8UZ2 - chains C and G of the 9 polymer chains in the assembly; structure by electron microscopy, 3.18 A resolution.

Chain C (and G):
Molecule: Biotin carboxylase
From: Escherichia coli
Notes: EC 6.3.4.14; chain G of this document is another copy of the same molecule, construct and numbering; everything in this record applies to it too
UniProtKB: P24182 (ACCC_ECOLI); residue numbers follow UniProt; this construct covers 1-446
Amino-acid sequence (446 residues; row label = number of the first residue in the row):
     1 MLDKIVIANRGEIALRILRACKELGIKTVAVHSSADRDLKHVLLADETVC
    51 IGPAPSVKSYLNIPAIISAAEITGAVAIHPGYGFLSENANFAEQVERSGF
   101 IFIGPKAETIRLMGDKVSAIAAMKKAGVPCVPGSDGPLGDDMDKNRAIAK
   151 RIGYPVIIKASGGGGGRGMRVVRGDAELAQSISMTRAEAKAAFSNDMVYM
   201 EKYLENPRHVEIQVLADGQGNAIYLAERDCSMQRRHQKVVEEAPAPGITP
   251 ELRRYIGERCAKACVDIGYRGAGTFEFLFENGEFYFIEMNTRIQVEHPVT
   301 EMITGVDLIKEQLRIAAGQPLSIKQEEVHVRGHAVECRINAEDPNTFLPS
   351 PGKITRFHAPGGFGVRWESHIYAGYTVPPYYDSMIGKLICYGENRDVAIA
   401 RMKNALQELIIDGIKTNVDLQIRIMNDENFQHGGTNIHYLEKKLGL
Curated features (UniProtKB/Swiss-Prot):
  - active site: Arg292
  - binding site (ATP): Lys116, Lys159, Gly165, Gly166, Glu201 to Leu204, His209, His236, Glu276, Glu288
  - binding site (hydrogencarbonate): Lys238, Arg292, Val295, Arg338
  - binding site (Mg(2+)): Glu276, Glu288, Asn290
  - binding site (Mn(2+)): Glu276, Glu288, Asn290
  - binding site (biotin): Arg338
Metal / ion sites: Mg2+: Glu276, Glu288 (together with ADP)
Residues lining bound ligands: ADP (adenosine-5'-diphosphate): Lys116, Val131, Ile157, Lys159, Gly163, Gly164, Gly165, Gly166, Arg167, Met169, Glu201, Lys202, Tyr203, Leu204, Pro207, His209, Gln233, His236, Glu276, Leu278, Ile287, Glu288, Ile437

How chain C and chain G interact:
Contacting residue pairs - 42 pairs, chain C then chain G:
  Arg16(C) - Phe363(G)
  Arg19(C) - Gly361(G)
  Arg19(C) - Gly362(G)
  Arg19(C) - Glu408(G)  salt bridge
  Lys22(C) - Asn404(G)
  Lys22(C) - Gln407(G)  hydrogen bond
  Glu23(C) - Arg401(G)  salt bridge
  Glu23(C) - Asn404(G)
  Lys40(C) - Glu408(G)  salt bridge
  Glu301(C) - Phe363(G)
  Thr304(C) - Arg331(G)  hydrogen bond (backbone-side chain)
  Gly305(C) - Arg331(G)
  Lys310(C) - Glu393(G)  salt bridge
  Lys310(C) - Val397(G)
  Arg331(C) - Thr304(G)  hydrogen bond (side chain-backbone)
  Arg331(C) - Gly305(G)
  His358(C) - Tyr372(G)
  His358(C) - Ala373(G)  hydrogen bond (side chain-backbone)
  Gly361(C) - Arg19(G)  hydrogen bond (backbone-side chain)
  Gly362(C) - Arg19(G)
  Gly362(C) - Arg366(G)
  Gly362(C) - Trp367(G)
  Gly362(C) - Glu368(G)
  Phe363(C) - Arg16(G)
  Phe363(C) - Asp307(G)
  Phe363(C) - Arg366(G)
  Arg366(C) - Gly362(G)
  Arg366(C) - Phe363(G)
  Trp367(C) - Gly361(G)
  Tyr372(C) - His358(G)
  Ala373(C) - His358(G)  hydrogen bond (backbone-side chain)
  Glu393(C) - Lys310(G)  salt bridge
  Val397(C) - Lys310(G)
  Arg401(C) - Glu23(G)  salt bridge
  Arg401(C) - Lys310(G)
  Asn404(C) - Lys22(G)
  Asn404(C) - Glu23(G)
  Gln407(C) - Lys22(G)  hydrogen bond
  Gln407(C) - Leu44(G)
  Glu408(C) - Arg19(G)  salt bridge
  Glu408(C) - Lys40(G)  salt bridge
  Glu408(C) - Leu44(G)
Other interface residues (no listed pair), chain C (29 interface residues in all): Leu44, Asp307, His329, Glu368, Ala400
Other interface residues (no listed pair), chain G (29 interface residues in all): Glu301, His329, Ala400

In short:
Chain C and chain G each contribute 29 residues to their interface, with 7 hydrogen bonds and 8 salt bridges.
Polar contacts include Arg19(C)-Glu408(G), Glu23(C)-Arg401(G) and Lys40(C)-Glu408(G). Chain C binds ADP.
Chain C and chain G are both Biotin carboxylase (Escherichia coli); the structure, E. coli acetyl-CoA
carboxylase, narrow helical local reconstruction, 3.18 Angstrom, was determined by electron microscopy.
